9GV6 - chains A and D of the 5 polymer chains in the assembly; structure by X-ray diffraction, 2.77 A resolution.

== Chain A ==
Molecule: MHC class I antigen
Organism: Homo sapiens
UniProtKB: A0A5B8RNS7 (A0A5B8RNS7_HUMAN); residues 1-276 here correspond to UniProt positions 25-300 (UniProt number = residue number + 24)
Chain sequence (276 residues; each row starts with the number of its first residue):
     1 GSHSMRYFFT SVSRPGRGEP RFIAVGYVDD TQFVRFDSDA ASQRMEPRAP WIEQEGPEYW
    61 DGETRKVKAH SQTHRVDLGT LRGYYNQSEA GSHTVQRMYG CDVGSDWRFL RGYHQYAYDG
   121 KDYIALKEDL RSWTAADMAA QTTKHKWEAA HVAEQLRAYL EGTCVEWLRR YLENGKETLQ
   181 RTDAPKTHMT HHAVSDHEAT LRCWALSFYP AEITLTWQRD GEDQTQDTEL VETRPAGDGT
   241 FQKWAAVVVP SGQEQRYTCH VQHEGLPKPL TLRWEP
Cystine bridges: C101-C164, C203-C259

== Chain D ==
Molecule: TCR alpha
Organism: Homo sapiens
Chain sequence (196 residues; row label = number of the first residue in the row):
     1 MLAKTTQPIS MDSYEGQEVN ITCSHNHIAA NDFITWYQQF PSQGPRFFIQ GYKTNVSNEV
    61 ASLFIPADRK SSTLSLPRVS LSDTAVYYCL AWGGTDMLIF GTGTRLQVFP NIQNPDPAVY
   121 QLRDSKSSDK SVCLFTDFDS QTNVSQSKDS DVYITDKCVL DMRSMDFKSN SAVAWSNKSD
   181 FACANAFNNS IIPEDT
Not modelled in the structure: 1-3, 189-196
Cystine bridges: C23-C89, C133-C183

== Chain A / chain D interface ==
Pairs across the interface (9):
  R65(A) - T95(D)  hydrogen bond (side chain-backbone)
  R65(A) - M97(D)
  K66(A) - T95(D)
  A69(A) - T95(D)
  E154(A) - Y52(D)  hydrogen bond
  E154(A) - K53(D)  salt bridge
  Q155(A) - F33(D)
  A158(A) - A30(D)
  Y159(A) - N31(D)
Also at the interface, not in a pair above, chain D (8 interface residues in all): D96
From the paper, about this interface:
  - pairs named by the authors: E154(A)-K53(D)

== Summary ==
7 residues of chain A and 8 residues of chain D are in contact, with 2 hydrogen bonds and 1 salt bridge. Polar
pairs include E154(A)-K53(D), R65(A)-T95(D) and E154(A)-Y52(D). The paper describes a contact between E154(A)
and K53(D).
Chain A is MHC class I antigen and chain D is TCR alpha, both from Homo sapiens; the structure, Structure of
TCR in complex with peptide-HLA, was determined by X-ray diffraction together with 9GV7 from the same study.
